2OGN - chains 0 and B; structure by X-ray diffraction, 3.56 A resolution.

[Chain 0]
Molecule: 23S ribosomal RNA
Source organism: Deinococcus radiodurans
Sequence (2880 nucleotides; each row starts with the number of its first residue):
     1 GGUCAAGAUAGUAAGGGUCCACGGUGGAUGCCCUGGCGCUGGAGCCGAUG
    51 AAGGACGCGAUUACCUGCGAAAAGCCCCGACGAGCUGGAGAUACGCUUUG
   101 ACUCGGGGAUGUCCGAAUGGGGAAACCCACCUCGUAAGAGGUAUCCGCAA
   151 GGAUGGGAACUCAGGGAACUGAAACAUCUCAGUACCUGAAGGAGAAGAAA
   201 GAGAAUUCGAUUCCGUUAGUAGCGGCGAGCGAACCCGGAUCAGCCCAAAC
   251 CGAAACGCUUGCGUUUCGGGGUUGUAGGACCAGUUUUUAAGAUUCAACCC
   301 CUCAAGCCGAAGUGGCUGGAAAGCUACACCUCAGAAGGUGAGAGUCCUGU
   351 AGGCGAACGAGCGGUUGACUGUACUGGCACCUGAGUAGGUCGUUGUUCGU
   401 GAAACGAUGACUGAAUCCGCGCGGACCACCGCGCAAGGCUAAAUACUCCC
   451 AGUGACCGAUAGCGCAUAGUACCGUGAGGGAAAGGUGAAAAGAACCCCGG
   501 GAGGGGAGUGAAAGAGAACCUGAAACCGUGGACUUACAAGCAGUCAUGGC
   551 ACCUUAUGCGUGUUAUGGCGUGCCUAUUGAAGCAUGAGCCGGCGACUUAG
   601 ACCUGACGUGCGAGCUUAAGUUGAAAAACGGAGGCGGAGCGAAAGCGAGU
   651 CCGAAUAGGGCGGCAUUAGUACGUCGGGCUAGACUCGAAACCAGGUGAGC
   701 UAAGCAUGACCAGGUUGAAACCCCCGUGACAGGGGGCGGAGGACCGAACC
   751 GGUGCCUGCUGAAACAGUCUCGGAUGAGUUGUGUUUAGGAGUGAAAAGCU
   801 AACCGAACCUGGAGAUAGCUAGUUCUCCCCGAAAUGUAUUGAGGUACAGC
   851 CUCGGAUGUUGACCAUGUCCUGUAGAGCACUCACAAGGCUAGGGGGCCUA
   901 CCAGCUUACCAAACCUUAUGAAACUCCGAAGGGGCACGCGUUUAGUCCGG
   951 GAGUGAGGCUGCGAGAGCUAACUUCCGUAGCCGAGAGGGAAACAACCCAG
  1001 ACCAUCAGCUAAGGUCCCUAAAUGAUCGCUCAGUGGUUAAGGAUGUGUCG
  1051 UCGCAUAGACAGCCAGGAGGUUGGCUUAGAAGCAGCCACCCUUCAAAGAG
  1101 UGCGUAAUAGCUCACUGGUCGAGUGACGAUGCGCCGAAAAUGAUCGGGGC
  1151 UCAAGUGAUCUACCGAAGCUAUGGAUUCAACUCGCGAAGCGAGUUGUCUG
  1201 GUAGGGGAGCGUUCAGUCCGCGGAGAAGCCAUACCGGAAGGAGUGGUGGA
  1251 GCCGACUGAAGUGCGGAUGCCGGCAUGAGUAACGAUAAAAGAAGUGAGAA
  1301 UCUUCUUCGCCGUAAGGACAAGGGUUCCUGGGGAAGGGUCGUCCGCCCAG
  1351 GGAAAGUCGGGACCUAAGGUGAGGCCGAACGGCGCAGCCGAUGGACAGCA
  1401 GGUCAAGAUUCCUGCACCGAUCAUGUGGAGUGAUGGAGGGACGCAUUACG
  1451 CUAUCCAAUGCCAAGCUAUGGCUAUGCUGGUUGGUACGCUCAAGGGCGAU
  1501 CGGGUCAGAAAAUCUACCGGUCACAUGCCUCAGACGUAUCGGGAGCUUCC
  1551 UCGGAAGCGAAGUUGGAAACGCGACGGUGCCAAGAAAAGCUUCUAAACGU
  1601 UGAAACAUGAUUGCCCGUACCGCAAACCGACACAGGUGUCCGAGUGUCAA
  1651 UGCACUAAGGCGCGCGAGAGAACCCUCGUUAAGGAACUUUGCAAUCUCAC
  1701 CCCGUAACUUCGGAAGAAGGGGUCCCCACGCUUCGCGUGGGGCGCAGUGA
  1751 AUAGGCCCAGGCGACUGUUUACCAAAAUCACAGCACUCUGCCAACACGAA
  1801 CAGUGGACGUAUAGGGUGUGACGCCUGCCCGGUGCCGGAAGGUCAAGUGG
  1851 AGCGGUGCAAGCUGCGAAAUGAAGCCCCGGUGAACGGCGGCCGUAACUAU
  1901 AACGGUCCUAAGGUAGCGAAAUUCCUUGUCGGGUAAGUUCCGACCUGCAC
  1951 GAAAGGCGUAACGAUCUGGGCGCUGUCUCAACGAGGGACUCGGUGAAAUU
  2001 GAAUUGGCUGUAAAGAUGCGGCCUACCCGUAGCAGGACGAAAAGACCCCG
  2051 UGGAGCUUUACUAUAGUCUGGCAUUGGGAUUCGGGUUUCUCUGCGUAGGA
  2101 UAGGUGGGAGCCUGCGAAACUGGCCUUUUGGGGUCGGUGGAGGCAACGGU
  2151 GAAAUACCACCCUGAGAAACUUGGAUUUCUAACCUGAAAAAUCACUUUCG
  2201 GGGACCGUGCUUGGCGGGUAGUUUGACUGGGGCGGUCGCCUCCCAAAAUG
  2251 UAACGGAGGCGCCCAAAGGUCACCUCAAGACGGUUGGAAAUCGUCUGUAG
  2301 AGCGCAAAGGUAGAAGGUGGCUUGACUGCGAGACUGACACGUCGAGCAGG
  2351 GAGGAAACUCGGGCUUAGUGAACCGGUGGUACCGUGUGGAAGGGCCAUCG
  2401 AUCAACGGAUAAAAGUUACCCCGGGGAUAACAGGCUGAUCUCCCCCGAGA
  2451 GUCCAUAUCGGCGGGGAGGUUUGGCACCUCGAUGUCGGCUCGUCGCAUCC
  2501 UGGGGCUGAAGAAGGUCCCAAGGGUUGGGCUGUUCGCCCAUUAAAGCGGC
  2551 ACGCGAGCUGGGUUCAGAACGUCGUGAGACAGUUCGGUCUCUAUCCGCUA
  2601 CGGGCGCAGGAGAAUUGAGGGGAGUUGCUCCUAGUACGAGAGGACCGGAG
  2651 UGAACGGACCGCUGGUCUCCCUGCUGUCGUACCAACGGCACAUGCAGGGU
  2701 AGCUAUGUCCGGAACGGAUAACCGCUGAAAGCAUCUAAGCGGGAAGCCAG
  2751 CCCCAAGAUGAGUUCUCCCACUGUUUAUCAGGUAAGACUCCCGGAAGACC
  2801 ACCGGGUUAAGAGGCCAGGCGUGCACGCAUAGCAAUGUGUUCAGCGGACU
  2851 GGUGCUCAUCAGUCGAGGUCUUGACCACUC
Disordered / not traced: 249-291, 374-386, 892-910, 2098-2102, 2111-2116, 2126-2131, 2141-2156, 2775-2777, 2878-2880
Ligand contacts: G80 ((3as,4r,5s,6s,8r,9r,9ar,10r)-5-hydroxy-4,6,9,10-tetramethyl-1-oxo-6-vinyldecahydro-3a,9-propanocyclopenta[8]annulen-8-yl (piperidin-4-ylthio)acetate): G2044, A2045, C2046, A2430, C2431, A2482, U2483, G2484, U2485, U2564

[Chain B]
Protein: 50S ribosomal protein L3
Source organism: Deinococcus radiodurans
Reference sequence: Q9RXK2 (RL3_DEIRA); residue numbers follow UniProt; this construct covers 1-211
Amino-acid sequence (211 residues; numbered 1 to 211; the number before each row is that of its first residue):
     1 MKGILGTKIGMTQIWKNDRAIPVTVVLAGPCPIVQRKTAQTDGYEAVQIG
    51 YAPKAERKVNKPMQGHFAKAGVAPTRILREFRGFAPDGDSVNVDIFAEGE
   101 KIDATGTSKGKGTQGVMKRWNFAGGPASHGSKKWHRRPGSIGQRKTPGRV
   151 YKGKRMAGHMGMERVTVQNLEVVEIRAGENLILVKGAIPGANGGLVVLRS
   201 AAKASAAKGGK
Disordered / not traced: 206-211

[Interface between chain 0 and chain B]
Contacting residue pairs (41):
  U757(0) with Lys132(B), phosphate contact
  A1671(0) with Gln114(B), sugar contact
  A1672(0) with Gln114(B), sugar contact; Gly115(B), phosphate contact
  C1977(0) with Ala127(B), phosphate contact
  G2035(0) with Ser140(B), phosphate contact; Gly142(B), sugar contact; Arg144(B), phosphate contact; Gly148(B), base contact
  G2036(0) with Arg144(B), phosphate contact; Gly148(B), sugar contact
  U2490(0) with Ala123(B), phosphate contact; Pro138(B), sugar contact; Gly139(B), sugar contact
  C2491(0) with Ala123(B), phosphate contact
  A2551(0) with Lys145(B), phosphate contact
  G2553(0) with Gln143(B), sugar contact
  C2554(0) with Ser140(B), sugar contact; Gln143(B), sugar contact
  G2557(0) with Gly139(B), base contact; Ser140(B), base contact
  U2559(0) with Gly130(B), sugar contact
  G2597(0) with Arg149(B), sugar contact
  C2598(0) with Gly153(B), phosphate contact
  U2599(0) with Gly153(B), phosphate contact; Gly158(B), sugar contact
  A2600(0) with His159(B), sugar contact
  A2614(0) with Leu78(B), phosphate contact
  U2615(0) with Leu78(B), phosphate contact; Arg79(B), phosphate contact
  A2658(0) with Pro189(B), sugar contact
  C2659(0) with Ser108(B), phosphate contact; Pro189(B), sugar contact
  G2661(0) with Met11(B), sugar contact
  U2766(0) with Lys61(B), sugar contact; Gly65(B), sugar contact
  C2767(0) with Lys61(B), sugar contact
  G2786(0) with Asn60(B), phosphate contact
  A2796(0) with Gly110(B), phosphate contact
  G2797(0) with Gly110(B), phosphate contact; Gly112(B), phosphate contact
Interface residues without a listed pair, chain 0 (41 interface residues in all): C756, C1673, C1674, C1692, U1976, A1980, C2008, G2656, C2710, A2713, U2764, C2765, A2795, A2798
Interface residues without a listed pair, chain B (52 interface residues in all): Gly10, Thr12, Thr41, Val59, Lys109, Thr113, Asn121, Phe122, Gly124, Pro126, His129, Ser131, Lys133, Arg136, Ile141, Thr146, Pro147, Val150, Lys152, Ala157, Gly161, Leu170, Gly193, Lys203

[Summary]
Chain 0 and chain B form an interface of 41 and 52 residues respectively. Bound to chain 0: compound G80.
Here chain 0 is 23S ribosomal RNA and chain B is 50S ribosomal protein L3, both from Deinococcus radiodurans.
Entry 2OGN (The crystal structure of the large ribosomal subunit from Deinococcus radiodurans complexed with
the pleuromutilin derivative ...) was determined by X-ray diffraction (same publication as 2OGM and 2OGO).
